PDB entry 7DP8 | X-ray diffraction, 2.45 A resolution | chains A and E of the 6 polymer chains in the assembly

[Chain A]
Molecule: Tubulin alpha-1B chain
From: Sus scrofa
Reference sequence: Q2XVP4 (TBA1B_PIG); numbering as in UniProt (aligned over 1-450)
Amino-acid sequence (450 residues; numbered 1 to 450; the number before each row is that of its first residue):
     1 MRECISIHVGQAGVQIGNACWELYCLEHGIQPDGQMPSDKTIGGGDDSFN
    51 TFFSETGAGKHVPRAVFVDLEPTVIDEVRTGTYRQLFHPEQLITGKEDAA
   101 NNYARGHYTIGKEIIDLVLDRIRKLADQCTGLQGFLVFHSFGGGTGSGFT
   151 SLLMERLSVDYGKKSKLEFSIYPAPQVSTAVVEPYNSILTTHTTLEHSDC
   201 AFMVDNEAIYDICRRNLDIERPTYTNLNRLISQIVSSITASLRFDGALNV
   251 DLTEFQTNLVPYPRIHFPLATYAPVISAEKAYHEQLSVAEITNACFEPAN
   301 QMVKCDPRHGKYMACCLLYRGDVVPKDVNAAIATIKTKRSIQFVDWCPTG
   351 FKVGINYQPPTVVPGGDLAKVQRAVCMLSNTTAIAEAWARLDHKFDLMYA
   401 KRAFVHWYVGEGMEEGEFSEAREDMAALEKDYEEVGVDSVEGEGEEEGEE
Unresolved in the structure: 439-450
Curated features (UniProtKB/Swiss-Prot):
  - motif: Met1 to Cys4 (MREC motif)
  - active site: Glu254
  - binding site (GTP): Gly10, Gln11, Ala12, Gln15, Glu71, Ala99, Ser140, Gly143, Gly144, Thr145, Gly146, Thr179, Glu183, Asn206, Tyr224, Asn228, Leu252
  - binding site (Mg(2+)): Glu71
  - modified residue: Lys40 (N6,N6,N6-trimethyllysine), Ser48 (Phosphoserine), Ser232 (Phosphoserine), Tyr282 (3'-nitrotyrosine), Arg339 (Omega-N-methylarginine), Ser439 (Phosphoserine), Glu443 (5-glutamyl polyglutamate), Glu445 (5-glutamyl polyglutamate)
  - cross-link (Glycyl lysine isopeptide (Lys-Gly)): Lys326 (interchain with G-Cter in ubiquitin), Lys370 (interchain with G-Cter in ubiquitin)
Metal / ion sites: Ca2+: Asp39, Thr41, Gly44, Glu55
Small-molecule neighbours: GTP (guanosine-5'-triphosphate): Gly10, Gln11, Ala12, Gln15, Ile16, Asp69, Asp98, Ala99, Ala100, Asn101, Ser140, Gly142, Gly143, Gly144, Thr145, Gly146, Ile171, Pro173, Val177, Ser178, Thr179, Glu183, Asn206, Tyr224, Leu227, Asn228, Ile231

[Chain E]
Molecule: Stathmin-4
From: Rattus norvegicus
Reference sequence: P63043 (STMN4_RAT); residues 5-145 here correspond to UniProt positions 49-189 (UniProt number = residue number + 44)
Amino-acid sequence (143 residues; each row starts with the number of its first residue):
     3 MADMEVIELNKCTSGQSFEVILKPPSFDGVPEFNASLPRRRDPSLEEIQK
    53 KLEAAEERRKYQEAELLKHLAEKREHEREVIQKAIEENNNFIKMAKEKLA
   103 QKMESNKENREAHLAAMLERLQEKDKHAEEVRKNKELKEEASR
Unresolved in the structure: 3-5, 29-43, 144-145
Differences from the reference sequence: expression tag (3-4)
Curated features (UniProtKB/Swiss-Prot):
  - modified residue: Ser46 (Phosphoserine)

[Chain A / chain E interface]
Contacting residue pairs - 56 pairs, chain A then chain E:
  His107(A) - Lys53(E)
  Tyr108(A) - Leu54(E)  hydrophobic
  Tyr108(A) - Ala57(E)  hydrophobic
  Thr109(A) - Arg61(E)  hydrogen bond
  Lys112(A) - Leu54(E)
  Lys112(A) - Glu58(E)  salt bridge
  Leu152(A) - Leu54(E)  hydrophobic
  Glu155(A) - Pro45(E)
  Glu155(A) - Ile50(E)
  Glu155(A) - Lys53(E)  salt bridge
  Arg156(A) - Leu47(E)
  Val159(A) - Pro45(E)
  Glu196(A) - Asp44(E)
  Glu196(A) - Pro45(E)
  His197(A) - Asp44(E)  salt bridge
  His197(A) - Pro45(E)
  Asp245(A) - Cys14(E)
  Asp245(A) - Ser16(E)
  Ala247(A) - Asn12(E)
  Leu248(A) - Ser19(E)
  Pro325(A) - Gln18(E)
  Pro325(A) - Phe20(E)  hydrophobic
  Asn329(A) - Met6(E)
  Asn329(A) - Phe20(E)
  Asn329(A) - Val22(E)
  Ala333(A) - Met6(E)  hydrophobic
  Asp345(A) - Pro27(E)
  Asp345(A) - Ser28(E)  hydrogen bond (backbone-backbone)
  Cys347(A) - Pro27(E)
  Pro348(A) - Lys25(E)
  Pro348(A) - Pro27(E)
  Thr349(A) - Ile23(E)
  Thr349(A) - Leu24(E)  hydrogen bond (backbone-backbone)
  Thr349(A) - Lys25(E)  hydrogen bond (backbone-backbone)
  Gly350(A) - Val22(E)
  Phe351(A) - Glu21(E)
  Phe351(A) - Val22(E)  hydrogen bond (backbone-backbone)
  Lys352(A) - Phe20(E)
  Val353(A) - Ser19(E)
  Val353(A) - Phe20(E)  hydrogen bond (backbone-backbone)
  Gly354(A) - Gln18(E)
  Ile355(A) - Gly17(E)
  Ile355(A) - Gln18(E)  hydrogen bond (backbone-backbone)
  Asn356(A) - Ser16(E)
  Tyr357(A) - Thr15(E)
  Tyr357(A) - Ser16(E)  hydrogen bond (backbone-backbone)
  Tyr357(A) - Gly17(E)
  Tyr357(A) - Gln18(E)  hydrogen bond
  Val409(A) - Gln64(E)  hydrogen bond (backbone-side chain)
  Gly410(A) - Arg61(E)
  Gly410(A) - Gln64(E)
  Glu411(A) - Arg61(E)  hydrogen bond (backbone-side chain)
  Gly412(A) - Ala57(E)
  Gly412(A) - Arg60(E)  hydrogen bond (backbone-side chain)
  Gly412(A) - Arg61(E)
  Glu414(A) - Arg60(E)
Interface residues without a listed pair, chain A (40 interface residues in all): Ser158, Thr193, Gly246, Val328, Ile332, Lys336, Trp346
Interface residues without a listed pair, chain E (29 interface residues in all): Val8, Pro26

[Overview]
40 residues of chain A and 29 residues of chain E are in contact; the contacts include 12 hydrogen bonds and 3
salt bridges. Among the polar pairs are Lys112(A)-Glu58(E), Glu155(A)-Lys53(E) and His197(A)-Asp44(E). Chain A
binds GTP.
Chain A is Tubulin alpha-1B chain (Sus scrofa) and chain E is Stathmin-4 (Rattus norvegicus); the structure,
Crystal structure of T2R-TTL-Cevipabulin-eribulin complex, was determined by X-ray diffraction, deposited
together with 7CLD.
